PDB entry 2BKU | X-ray diffraction, 2.70 A resolution | chains A and B

Chain A:
Name: GTP-binding nuclear protein ran
Organism: Canis familiaris
UniProt: P62825 (RAN_CANFA); residues 1-177 here = UniProt positions 1-177
Chain sequence (177 residues; each row starts with the number of its first residue):
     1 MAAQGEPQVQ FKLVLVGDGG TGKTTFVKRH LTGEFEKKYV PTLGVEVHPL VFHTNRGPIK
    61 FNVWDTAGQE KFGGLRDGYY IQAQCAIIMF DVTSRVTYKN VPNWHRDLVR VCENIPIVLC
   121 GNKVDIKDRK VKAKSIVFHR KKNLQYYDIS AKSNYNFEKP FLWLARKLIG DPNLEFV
Unresolved in the structure: 1-8
Ion coordination: Mg2+: T24, T42 (together with GTP)
Residues lining bound ligands: GTP (guanosine-5'-triphosphate): G17, D18, G19, G20, T21, G22, K23, T24, T25, F35, E36, K37, K38, Y39, V40, P41, T42, T66, A67, G68, Q69, N122, K123, D125, I126, S150, A151, K152
UniProt features mapped onto this chain:
  - region: K37 to V40, T42 to V45 (Switch-I), G68 to Q84 (Switch-II)
  - binding site (GTP): D18 to T25, E36 to V40, T42, G68, N122 to D125, S150 to K152
  - site: Q69 (Essential for GTP hydrolysis)
  - modified residue: A2 (N-acetylalanine), T24 (Phosphothreonine), K37 (N6-acetyllysine), K60 (N6-acetyllysine), K71 (N6-acetyllysine), K99 (N6-acetyllysine), K134 (N6-acetyllysine), K159 (N6-acetyllysine)
  - cross-link (Glycyl lysine isopeptide (Lys-Gly)): K71 (interchain with G-Cter in SUMO2), K152 (interchain with G-Cter in SUMO2)

Chain B:
Name: Importin beta-1 subunit
Organism: Saccharomyces cerevisiae
UniProt: Q06142 (IMB1_YEAST); residue numbers follow UniProt; this construct covers 1-861
Chain sequence (861 residues; numbered 1 to 861; the number before each row is that of its first residue):
     1 MSTAEFAQLL ENSILSPDQN IRLTSETQLK KLSNDNFLQF AGLSSQVLID ENTKLEGRIL
    61 AALTLKNELV SKDSVKTQQF AQRWITQVSP EAKNQIKTNA LTALVSIEPR IANAAAQLIA
   121 AIADIELPHG AWPELMKIMV DNTGAEQPEN VKRASLLALG YMCESADPQS QALVSSSNNI
   181 LIAIVQGAQS TETSKAVRLA ALNALADSLI FIKNNMEREG ERNYLMQVVC EATQAEDIEV
   241 QAAAFGCLCK IMSKYYTFMK PYMEQALYAL TIATMKSPND KVASMTVEFW STICEEEIDI
   301 AYELAQFPQS PLQSYNFALS SIKDVVPNLL NLLTRQNEDP EDDDWNVSMS AGACLQLFAQ
   361 NCGNHILEPV LEFVEQNITA DNWRNREAAV MAFGSIMDGP DKVQRTYYVH QALPSILNLM
   421 NDQSLQVKET TAWCIGRIAD SVAESIDPQQ HLPGVVQACL IGLQDHPKVA TNCSWTIINL
   481 VEQLAEATPS PIYNFYPALV DGLIGAANRI DNEFNARASA FSALTTMVEY ATDTVAETSA
   541 SISTFVMDKL GQTMSVDENQ LTLEDAQSLQ ELQSNILTVL AAVIRKSPSS VEPVADMLMG
   601 LFFRLLEKKD SAFIEDDVFY AISALAASLG KGFEKYLETF SPYLLKALNQ VDSPVSITAV
   661 GFIADISNSL EEDFRRYSDA MMNVLAQMIS NPNARRELKP AVLSVFGDIA SNIGADFIPY
   721 LNDIMALCVA AQNTKPENGT LEALDYQIKV LEAVLDAYVG IVAGLHDKPE ALFPYVGTIF
   781 QFIAQVAEDP QLYSEDATSR AAVGLIGDIA AMFPDGSIKQ FYGQDWVIDY IKRTRSGQLF
   841 SQATKDTARW AREQQKRQLS L
Unresolved in the structure: 168-171
Differences from the reference sequence: conflict K254 (Leu in Q06142)
UniProt features mapped onto this chain:
  - modified residue: S2 (N-acetylserine), S836 (Phosphoserine)

How chain A and chain B interact:
Contacting residue pairs (70; chain A residue first):
  R29(A) - L563(B)
  R29(A) - Q567(B)
  R29(A) - Q570(B)  hydrogen bond
  R29(A) - F613(B)
  H30(A) - L563(B)
  T32(A) - L563(B)
  G33(A) - L563(B)
  G33(A) - Q567(B)
  E34(A) - D610(B)
  F35(A) - A612(B)
  F35(A) - F613(B)  hydrophobic
  K37(A) - A612(B)
  K37(A) - E615(B)  salt bridge
  K37(A) - D616(B)  salt bridge
  K37(A) - K646(B)
  K37(A) - Q650(B)  hydrogen bond
  K38(A) - D652(B)
  V47(A) - R22(B)
  W64(A) - I14(B)
  E70(A) - S71(B)  hydrogen bond
  E70(A) - K76(B)  salt bridge
  G74(A) - E26(B)
  L75(A) - S13(B)
  L75(A) - I14(B)  hydrophobic
  L75(A) - E26(B)  hydrogen bond (backbone-side chain)
  L75(A) - N67(B)  hydrogen bond (backbone-side chain)
  R76(A) - N67(B)
  D77(A) - L63(B)
  D77(A) - K66(B)  salt bridge
  D77(A) - N67(B)  hydrogen bond
  D77(A) - Q117(B)
  G78(A) - I14(B)
  G78(A) - L60(B)
  Y79(A) - E26(B)  hydrogen bond
  I81(A) - I14(B)  hydrophobic
  I81(A) - E56(B)
  I81(A) - I59(B)  hydrophobic
  I81(A) - L60(B)
  Q82(A) - E56(B)  hydrogen bond
  Q82(A) - R110(B)
  W104(A) - K72(B)
  R106(A) - E164(B)  salt bridge
  D107(A) - K72(B)
  R110(A) - Q117(B)
  R110(A) - Y161(B)
  R110(A) - E164(B)  salt bridge
  K134(A) - Q360(B)
  R140(A) - E288(B)  salt bridge
  R140(A) - S291(B)
  R140(A) - E295(B)  salt bridge
  R140(A) - W345(B)
  R140(A) - A353(B)
  K141(A) - E295(B)  salt bridge
  Q145(A) - D343(B)
  Y147(A) - D343(B)  hydrogen bond
  K152(A) - S574(B)
  K152(A) - F613(B)
  K152(A) - D617(B)  salt bridge
  S153(A) - E571(B)
  N154(A) - Q567(B)  hydrogen bond (side chain-backbone)
  N154(A) - E571(B)
  Y155(A) - N515(B)
  Y155(A) - E571(B)
  N156(A) - N515(B)  hydrogen bond
  F157(A) - Q567(B)
  E158(A) - E564(B)
  K159(A) - N515(B)
  W163(A) - D344(B)  hydrogen bond
  F176(A) - E564(B)
  V177(A) - E564(B)
Interface residues without a listed pair, chain A (44 interface residues in all): L31, G44, V111, K127, H139
Interface residues without a listed pair, chain B (48 interface residues in all): T64, D73, D207, L357, D398, W475, E529

Overview:
Chain A and chain B form an interface of 44 and 48 residues respectively, with 12 hydrogen bonds and 10 salt
bridges. Polar contacts include K37(A)-E615(B), K37(A)-D616(B) and E70(A)-K76(B). Ligands of chain A: GTP.
Curated annotation (UniProt) lists 22 GTP-binding residues on chain A.
Chain A is GTP-binding nuclear protein ran (Canis familiaris) and chain B is Importin beta-1 subunit
(Saccharomyces cerevisiae); the structure, Kap95p:RanGTP complex, was determined by X-ray diffraction.
